1Q78 - chain A; structure by X-ray diffraction, 2.80 A resolution.

Chain A:
Name: Poly(A) polymerase alpha
Source organism: Bos taurus
Notes: EC 2.7.7.19
UniProt: P25500 (PAPOA_BOVIN); residues 1-514 here correspond to UniProt positions 0-513 (UniProt number = residue number - 1)
Chain sequence (514 residues; numbered 1 to 514; the number before each row is that of its first residue):
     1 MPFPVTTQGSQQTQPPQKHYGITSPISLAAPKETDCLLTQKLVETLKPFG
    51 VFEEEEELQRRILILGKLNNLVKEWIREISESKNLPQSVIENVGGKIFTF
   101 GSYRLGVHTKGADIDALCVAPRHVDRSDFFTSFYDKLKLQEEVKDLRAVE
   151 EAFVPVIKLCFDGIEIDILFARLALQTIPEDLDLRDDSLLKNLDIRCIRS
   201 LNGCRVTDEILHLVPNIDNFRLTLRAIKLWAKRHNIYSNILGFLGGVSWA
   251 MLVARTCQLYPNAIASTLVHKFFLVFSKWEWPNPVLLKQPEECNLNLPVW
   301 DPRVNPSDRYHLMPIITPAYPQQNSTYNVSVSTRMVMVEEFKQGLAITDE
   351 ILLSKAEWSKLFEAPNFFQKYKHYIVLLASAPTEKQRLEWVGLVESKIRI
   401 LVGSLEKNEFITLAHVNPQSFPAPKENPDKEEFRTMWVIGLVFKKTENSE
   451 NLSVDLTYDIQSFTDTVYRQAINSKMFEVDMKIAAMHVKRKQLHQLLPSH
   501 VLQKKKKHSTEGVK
Unresolved in the structure: 1-18, 445-454, 499-514
Construct notes: modified residue (36, 197)
Modified positions: C36 (3-sulfinoalanine; CSD); C197 (3-sulfinoalanine; CSD)
Curated features (UniProtKB/Swiss-Prot):
  - cross-link (Glycyl lysine isopeptide (Lys-Gly)): K445 (interchain with G-Cter in SUMO), K507 (interchain with G-Cter in SUMO)
Bound ions: Mg2+: D113, D115 (together with 3'-deoxyadenosine-5'-triphosphate)
Small-molecule neighbours: 3'-deoxyadenosine-5'-triphosphate (3AT): F100, G101, S102, D113, D115, N202, G203, V206, T207, K228, Y237, G246, V247, T317, S325

Overview:
Bound to chain A: 3'-deoxyadenosine-5'-triphosphate. D113 and D115 form the Mg2+ site.
Chain A is Poly(A) polymerase alpha (Bos taurus); the structure, Crystal structure of poly(A) polymerase in
complex with 3'-dATP and magnesium chloride, was determined by X-ray diffraction (same publication as 1Q79).
